8IVP - chains A and C of the 4 polymer chains in the assembly; structure by X-ray diffraction, 1.93 A resolution.

== Chain A (and C) ==
Molecule: Branched chain amino acid: 2-keto-4-methylthiobutyrate aminotransferase
Organism: Mycolicibacterium vanbaalenii (strain DSM 7251 / JCM 13017 / BCRC 16820 / KCTC 9966 / NRRL B-24157 / PYR-1)
Notes: EC 2.6.1.-; chain C of this document is another copy of the same molecule, construct and numbering; everything in this record applies to it too
UniProtKB: A1TDP1 (A1TDP1_MYCVP); numbering as in UniProt (aligned over 1-337)
Amino-acid sequence (337 residues; numbered 1 to 337; the number before each row is that of its first residue):
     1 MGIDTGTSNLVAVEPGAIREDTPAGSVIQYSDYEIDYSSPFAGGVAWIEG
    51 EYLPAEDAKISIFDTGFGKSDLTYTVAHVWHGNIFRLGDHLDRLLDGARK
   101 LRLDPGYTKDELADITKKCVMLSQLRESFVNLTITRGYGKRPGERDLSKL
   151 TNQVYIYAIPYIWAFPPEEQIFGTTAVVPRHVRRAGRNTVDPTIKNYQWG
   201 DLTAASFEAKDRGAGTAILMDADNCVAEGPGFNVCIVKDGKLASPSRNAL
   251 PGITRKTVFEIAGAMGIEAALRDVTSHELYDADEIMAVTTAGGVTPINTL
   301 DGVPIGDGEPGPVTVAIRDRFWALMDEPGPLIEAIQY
Disordered / not traced: 1-16 (chain C: 1-18)
Modified positions: K195 ((2S)-2-amino-6-[[3-hydroxy-2-methyl-5-(phosphonooxymethyl)pyridin-4-yl]methylideneamino]hexanoic acid; LLP)
Construct notes: engineered mutation K69 (His in A1TDP1), P105 (Ser in A1TDP1), M121 (Ser in A1TDP1), P142 (Lys in A1TDP1), R145 (Lys in A1TDP1), N152 (His in A1TDP1), I162 (Leu in A1TDP1), E168 (Ala in A1TDP1), G215 (Arg in A1TDP1)
Ligand contacts: D-fructose (FUD): Y74, V76, F129, I162, A164, K195, W199, G231, T289, T290, A291
Reported in the primary citation:
  - catalytic residues: K195
  - binding site for D-fructose: R145
  - mutagenesis - K69R (2-fold): increased catalytic activity

== How chain A and chain C interact ==
Pairs across the interface (30):
  G186(A) - D223(C)
  R187(A) - D223(C)  hydrogen bond (side chain-backbone)
  R187(A) - N224(C)  hydrogen bond (side chain-backbone)
  R187(A) - C225(C)
  R187(A) - T275(C)
  R187(A) - H277(C)
  N188(A) - A222(C)  hydrogen bond (side chain-backbone)
  N188(A) - D223(C)
  N188(A) - N224(C)  hydrogen bond
  D221(A) - R247(C)  salt bridge
  A222(A) - N188(C)  hydrogen bond (backbone-side chain)
  A222(A) - A222(C)  hydrophobic
  D223(A) - G186(C)
  D223(A) - R187(C)  hydrogen bond (backbone-side chain)
  D223(A) - N188(C)
  D223(A) - R247(C)  salt bridge
  D223(A) - N248(C)  hydrogen bond
  N224(A) - R187(C)
  N224(A) - N188(C)  hydrogen bond
  C225(A) - R187(C)
  C225(A) - R247(C)
  R247(A) - D221(C)  salt bridge
  R247(A) - D223(C)  salt bridge
  R247(A) - C225(C)
  R247(A) - R247(C)
  R247(A) - D273(C)  salt bridge
  N248(A) - D223(C)  hydrogen bond
  D273(A) - R247(C)  salt bridge
  T275(A) - R187(C)
  H277(A) - R187(C)
Also at the interface, not in a pair above, chain C (14 interface residues in all): R183

== Overview ==
13 residues of chain A and 14 residues of chain C are in contact, with 9 hydrogen bonds and 6 salt bridges.
Polar pairs include D221(A)-R247(C), D223(A)-R247(C) and R247(A)-D273(C). Ligands of chain A: D-fructose. The
paper reports the catalytic residue K195(A); K69R of chain A increases catalytic activity.
Both chains are Branched chain amino acid: 2-keto-4-methylthiobutyrate aminotransferase (Mycolicibacterium
vanbaalenii (strain DSM 7251 / JCM 13017 / BCRC 16820 / KCTC 9966 / NRRL B-24157 / PYR-1)). Entry 8IVP
(Crystal structure of MV in complex with LLP and FRU from Mycobacterium vanbaalenii) was determined by X-ray
diffraction together with 8IOZ and 8ISC from the same study.
